PDB entry 3MG8 | X-ray diffraction, 2.59 A resolution | chains O and P of the 28 polymer chains in the assembly

# Chain O
Molecule: Proteasome component Y7
Organism: Saccharomyces cerevisiae
Notes: EC 3.4.25.1
UniProt: P23639 (PSA2_YEAST); the construct lacks a stretch of the UniProt sequence and is renumbered around it, so the offset changes along the chain: 4-102 = UniProt 1-99; 103-147 = UniProt 101-145; 148-200 = UniProt 147-199; 202-209 = UniProt 200-207; 2 more segments
Amino-acid sequence (250 residues; numbered 4 to 236 plus 18 insertion-coded residues; 1 number in that range is skipped by the numbering (no residue carries it; nothing is unmodelled there); the number before each row is that of its first residue; a row labelled like 217A-217B holds insertion residues (217A, then the next letters in order)):
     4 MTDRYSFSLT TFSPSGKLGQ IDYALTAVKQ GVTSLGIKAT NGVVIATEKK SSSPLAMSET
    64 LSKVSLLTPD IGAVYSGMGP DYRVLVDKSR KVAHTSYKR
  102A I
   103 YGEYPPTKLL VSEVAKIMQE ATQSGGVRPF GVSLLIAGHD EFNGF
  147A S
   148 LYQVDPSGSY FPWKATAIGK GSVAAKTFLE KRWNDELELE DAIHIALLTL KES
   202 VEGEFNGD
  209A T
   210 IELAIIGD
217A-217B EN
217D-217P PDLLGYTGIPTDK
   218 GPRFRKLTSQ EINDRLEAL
UniProt features mapped onto this chain:
  - cross-link: Lys-110 (Glycyl lysine isopeptide (Lys-Gly) (interchain with G-Cter in ubiquitin))

# Chain P
Molecule: Proteasome component Y13
Organism: Saccharomyces cerevisiae
Notes: EC 3.4.25.1
UniProt: P23638 (PSA4_YEAST); the construct lacks a stretch of the UniProt sequence and is renumbered around it, so the offset changes along the chain: 3-63 = UniProt 1-61; 64-144 = UniProt 63-143; 145-200 = UniProt 145-200; 202-204 = UniProt 201-203; 2 more segments
Amino-acid sequence (245 residues; each row starts with the number of its first residue; note: 1 number in that range is skipped by the numbering (no residue carries it; nothing is unmodelled there); a row labelled like 204A-204B holds insertion residues (204A, then the next letters in order)):
     3 MGSRRYDSRT TIFSPEGRLY QVEYALESIS HAGTAIGIMA SDGIVLAAER KVTSTLLEQD
    63 T
   63A S
    64 TEKLYKLNDK IAVAVAGLTA DAEILINTAR IHAQNYLKTY NEDIPVEILV RRLSDIKQGY
   124 TQHGGLRPFG VSFIYAGYDD R
  144A Y
   145 GYQLYTSNPS GNYTGWKAIS VGANTSAAQT LLQMDYKDDM KVDDAIELAL KTLSKT
   202 TDS
204A-204B SA
   205 LTYDRLEFAT IR
216A-216B KG
   217 AN
218B-218C DG
   219 E
  219A V
   220 YQKIFKPQEI KDILVKTGIT
Not modelled in the structure: 3-12
UniProt features mapped onto this chain:
  - cross-link (Glycyl lysine isopeptide (Lys-Gly)): Lys-101 (interchain with G-Cter in ubiquitin), Lys-199 (interchain with G-Cter in ubiquitin), Lys-225 (interchain with G-Cter in ubiquitin)

# How chain O and chain P interact
Pairs across the interface - 53 pairs, chain O then chain P:
  Ser-9(O) / Gly-127(P)
  Ser-9(O) / Leu-129(P)
  Phe-10(O) / Gly-128(P)
  Ser-11(O) / Gly-128(P)  hydrogen bond (backbone-backbone)
  Ser-11(O) / Leu-129(P)
  Ser-11(O) / Arg-130(P)  hydrogen bond (side chain-backbone)
  Thr-13(O) / Arg-130(P)
  Thr-14(O) / Gln-23(P)
  Phe-15(O) / Gln-23(P)  hydrogen bond (backbone-side chain)
  Phe-15(O) / Tyr-26(P)
  Phe-15(O) / Ala-27(P)  hydrophobic
  Phe-15(O) / Ser-30(P)
  Phe-15(O) / Arg-130(P)
  Phe-15(O) / Pro-131(P)
  Phe-15(O) / Gly-133(P)
  Ser-16(O) / Tyr-26(P)
  Pro-17(O) / Tyr-26(P)  hydrophobic
  Pro-17(O) / Glu-29(P)
  Ser-18(O) / Glu-29(P)
  Ser-18(O) / His-33(P)
  Gly-19(O) / Tyr-26(P)
  Gly-19(O) / Ser-30(P)  hydrogen bond (backbone-side chain)
  Leu-21(O) / Arg-130(P)
  Lys-41(O) / Glu-60(P)  salt bridge
  Ser-114(O) / Glu-86(P)  hydrogen bond
  Lys-118(O) / Ile-87(P)
  Gln-121(O) / Ala-83(P)
  Gln-121(O) / Asp-84(P)  hydrogen bond
  Gln-121(O) / Ile-87(P)
  Gln-121(O) / Arg-130(P)
  Thr-124(O) / Arg-130(P)  hydrogen bond (backbone-side chain)
  Gln-125(O) / Tyr-123(P)
  Gln-125(O) / Leu-129(P)
  Gln-125(O) / Arg-130(P)  hydrogen bond (side chain-backbone)
  Gln-125(O) / Phe-132(P)
  Gly-127(O) / Leu-129(P)
  Ser-154(O) / Ala-83(P)
  Gly-155(O) / Ala-83(P)
  Ser-156(O) / Ala-83(P)
  Tyr-157(O) / Glu-86(P)  hydrogen bond
  Phe-158(O) / Leu-59(P)  hydrophobic
  Pro-159(O) / Leu-59(P)
  Pro-159(O) / Glu-60(P)  hydrogen bond (backbone-backbone)
  Pro-159(O) / Ser-63A(P)
  Trp-160(O) / Leu-58(P)
  Trp-160(O) / Leu-59(P)
  Trp-160(O) / Glu-60(P)
  Lys-161(O) / Leu-58(P)  hydrogen bond (backbone-backbone)
  Lys-161(O) / Glu-60(P)
  Ala-162(O) / Leu-58(P)
  Lys-173(O) / Leu-58(P)
  Glu-177(O) / Thr-57(P)  hydrogen bond
  Glu-177(O) / Leu-58(P)
Also at the interface, not in a pair above, chain O (33 interface residues in all): Ser-126, Tyr-149, Leu-176, Trp-180
Also at the interface, not in a pair above, chain P (27 interface residues in all): Ser-56, Thr-63, Leu-81, Thr-82

# Overview
33 residues of chain O face 27 of chain P across their interface; the contacts include 12 hydrogen bonds and 1
salt bridge. Polar pairs include Lys-41(O)/Glu-60(P), Ser-11(O)/Arg-130(P) and Phe-15(O)/Gln-23(P).
Here chain O is Proteasome component Y7 and chain P is Proteasome component Y13, both from Saccharomyces
cerevisiae. Entry 3MG8 (Structure of yeast 20S open-gate proteasome with Compound 16) was determined by X-ray
diffraction together with 3MG0, 3MG6, 3MG7 and 3MG4 from the same study.
